PDB entry 7RKU | X-ray diffraction, 3.20 A resolution | chains A and I of the 3 polymer chains in the assembly

[Chain A]
Name: Spike protein S1
Source organism: Severe acute respiratory syndrome coronavirus 2
Notes: fragment: Receptor Binding Domain
Reference sequence: P0DTC2 (SPIKE_SARS2); numbering as in UniProt (aligned over 328-533)
Sequence (212 residues; each row starts with the number of its first residue):
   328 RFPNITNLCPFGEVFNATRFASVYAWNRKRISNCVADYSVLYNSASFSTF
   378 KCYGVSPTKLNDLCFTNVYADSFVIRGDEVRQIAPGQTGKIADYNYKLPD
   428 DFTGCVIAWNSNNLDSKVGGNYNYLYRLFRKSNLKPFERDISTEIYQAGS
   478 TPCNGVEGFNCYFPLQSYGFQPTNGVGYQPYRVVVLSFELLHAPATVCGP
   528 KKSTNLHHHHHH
Unresolved in the structure: 328-332, 529-539
Construct notes: expression tag (534-539)
Curated features (UniProtKB/Swiss-Prot):
  - region: Arg-403 to Asp-405 (Integrin-binding motif), Asn-448 to Phe-456 (Immunodominant HLA epitope recognized by the CD8+)
  - glycosylation (N-linked (GlcNAc...) asparagine): Asn-331 (complex), Asn-343 (complex)
Cystine bridges: Cys-336/Cys-361, Cys-379/Cys-432, Cys-391/Cys-525, Cys-480/Cys-488
Covalently attached groups: N-acetylglucosamine (NAG) linked to Asn-343
From the paper describing this entry:
  - mutagenesis - K378N: unchanged binding to C118 and C022

[Chain I]
Name: C022 Antibody Fab Light Chain
Source organism: Homo sapiens
Notes: antibody fragment or engineered binder
Sequence (215 residues; numbered 1 to 199 plus 16 insertion-coded residues; the number before each row is that of its first residue; a row labelled like 35A-35B holds insertion residues (35A, then the next letters in order)):
     1 DIQMTQSPSTLSASVGDSVTITCRASQSISSWLAW
35A-35B YQ
    36 QKPGKAPKLLIYKASSLESGVPSRFSGSGSGTEFTLTISSLQPDDFA
82A-82C TYY
    83 CQQYNNYRYTFGQGTKLE
100A-100K IKRTVAAPSVF
   101 IFPPSDEQLKSGTASVVCLLNNFYPREAKVQWKVDNALQSGNSQESVTEQ
   151 DSKDSTYSLSSTLTLSKADYEKHKVYACEVTHQGLSSPVTKSFNRGECS
Unresolved in the structure: 199
Cystine bridges: Cys-23/Cys-83, Cys-118/Cys-178

[Chain A / chain I interface]
Residue-residue contacts (8):
  Lys-378(A) with Lys-48(I)
  Arg-408(A) with Tyr-47(I), hydrogen bond; Ser-51(I); Leu-52(I), hydrogen bond (side chain-backbone)
  Gln-414(A) with Tyr-47(I)
  Thr-415(A) with Glu-53(I); Ser-54(I), hydrogen bond (backbone-side chain)
  Gly-416(A) with Ser-54(I)
The authors on this interface:
  - epitope / paratope residues, chain A: Arg-408(A)

[In short]
The interface between chain A and chain I involves 5 residues on one side and 6 on the other; the contacts
include 3 hydrogen bonds. Polar pairs include Arg-408(A)/Tyr-47(I), Arg-408(A)/Leu-52(I) and
Thr-415(A)/Ser-54(I). Covalently linked N-acetylglucosamine: at Asn-343(A). From the paper: K378N of chain A
leaves binding to C118 and C022 unchanged; the epitope/paratope residue Arg-408(A).
Here chain A is Spike protein S1 (Severe acute respiratory syndrome coronavirus 2) and chain I is C022
Antibody Fab Light Chain (Homo sapiens). Entry 7RKU (Structure of the SARS-CoV-2 receptor binding domain in
complex with the human neutralizing antibody Fab fragment ...) was determined by X-ray diffraction.
